Entry 6ZCJ (X-ray diffraction, 1.53 A resolution); this record covers chains A and P.

[Chain A]
Molecule: 14-3-3 protein sigma
Source organism: Homo sapiens
UniProt: P31947 (1433S_HUMAN); residues 1-231 here = UniProt positions 1-231
Chain sequence (236 residues; row label = number of the first residue in the row; numbers below 1 keep their minus sign (Gly-4 is residue -4)):
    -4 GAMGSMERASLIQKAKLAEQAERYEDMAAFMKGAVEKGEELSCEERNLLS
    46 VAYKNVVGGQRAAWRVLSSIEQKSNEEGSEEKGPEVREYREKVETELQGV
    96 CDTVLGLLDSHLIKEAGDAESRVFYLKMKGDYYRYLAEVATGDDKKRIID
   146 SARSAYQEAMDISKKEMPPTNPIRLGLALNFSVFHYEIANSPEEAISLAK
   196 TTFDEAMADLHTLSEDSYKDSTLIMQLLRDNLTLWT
Sequence notes: expression tag (-4 to 0)
UniProt features mapped onto this chain:
  - site (Interaction with phosphoserine on interacting protein): Arg56, Arg129
  - modified residue (Phosphoserine): Ser5, Ser74
Metal / ion sites: Mg2+ site 1 near Glu2 (its only coordinating residue here); Mg2+ site 2: Glu35, Glu110, Glu188; Mg2+ site 3: Glu75, Glu161; Mg2+ site 4 near Glu188 (its only coordinating residue here); Mg2+ site 5: Thr228, Thr231

[Chain P]
Molecule: SLP76pS376
Chain sequence (10 residues; each row starts with the number of its first residue):
   371 FPQSASLPPY
Modified / non-standard residues: Ser376 (phosphoserine; SEP)

[How chain A and chain P interact]
Residue-residue contacts (22):
  Asn50(A) - Pro379(P)
  Arg56(A) - Ser376(P)
  Arg60(A) - Gln373(P)  hydrogen bond
  Arg129(A) - Ser376(P)
  Tyr130(A) - Ser376(P)
  Glu133(A) - Gln373(P)
  Leu174(A) - Ala375(P)
  Leu174(A) - Ser376(P)
  Leu174(A) - Leu377(P)
  Asn175(A) - Ser376(P)
  Asn175(A) - Leu377(P)  hydrogen bond (side chain-backbone)
  Val178(A) - Ser374(P)
  Val178(A) - Ala375(P)
  Tyr181(A) - Ser374(P)
  Glu182(A) - Gln373(P)
  Glu182(A) - Ser374(P)  hydrogen bond
  Leu222(A) - Pro378(P)
  Leu222(A) - Tyr380(P)
  Asn226(A) - Ser374(P)
  Asn226(A) - Ala375(P)  hydrogen bond (side chain-backbone)
  Leu229(A) - Pro372(P)
  Trp230(A) - Ser374(P)  hydrogen bond
Also at the interface, not in a pair above, chain A (22 interface residues in all): Glu14, Val46, Lys49, Lys122, Gly171, Leu218, Ile219

[In short]
22 residues of chain A and 9 residues of chain P are in contact, with 5 hydrogen bonds. Polar contacts include
Arg60(A)-Gln373(P), Asn175(A)-Leu377(P) and Glu182(A)-Ser374(P). The Mg2+ site 2 is built by Glu35(A),
Glu110(A) and Glu188(A).
Here chain A is 14-3-3 protein sigma (Homo sapiens) and chain P is SLP76pS376. Entry 6ZCJ (14-3-3sigma in
complex with SLP76pS376 phosphopeptide crystal structure) was determined by X-ray diffraction.
